PDB entry 1MEP | X-ray diffraction, 1.65 A resolution | chains A and D of the 4 polymer chains in the assembly

# Chain A (and D)
Name: Streptavidin
Source organism: Streptomyces avidinii
Notes: fragment: Core streptavidin (residues 13-139); chain D of this document is another copy of the same molecule, construct and numbering; everything in this record applies to it too
UniProtKB: P22629 (SAV_STRAV); residues 13-139 here correspond to UniProt positions 37-163 (UniProt number = residue number + 24)
Chain sequence (127 residues; numbered 13 to 139; the number before each row is that of its first residue):
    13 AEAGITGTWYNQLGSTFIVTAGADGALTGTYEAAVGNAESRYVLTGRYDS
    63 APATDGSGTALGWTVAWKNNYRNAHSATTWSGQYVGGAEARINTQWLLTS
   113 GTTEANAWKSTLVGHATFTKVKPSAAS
Disordered / not traced: 13-15, 135-139 (chain D: 13-15, 134-139)
Differences from the reference sequence: engineered mutation Ala-45 (Ser69 in P22629), Ala-128 (Asp152 in P22629)
Ligand contacts: biotin (BTN): Asn-23, Leu-25, Ser-27, Tyr-43, Ala-45, Val-47, Gly-48, Asn-49, Ala-50, Trp-79, Ala-86, Ser-88, Thr-90, Trp-92, Trp-108, Leu-110
Curated features (UniProtKB/Swiss-Prot):
  - motif: Arg-59 to Asp-61 (Cell attachment site)
  - binding site (biotin): Tyr-43, Tyr-54, Trp-92, Trp-108, Trp-120

# How chain A and chain D interact
Residue-residue contacts (20; chain A residue first):
  Leu-25(A) / Trp-120(D)  hydrophobic
  Val-47(A) / Trp-120(D)
  Gly-48(A) / Trp-120(D)
  Trp-108(A) / Trp-120(D)
  Leu-109(A) / Val-125(D)  hydrophobic
  Leu-110(A) / Trp-120(D)  hydrophobic
  Trp-120(A) / Leu-25(D)  hydrophobic
  Trp-120(A) / Val-47(D)
  Trp-120(A) / Gly-48(D)
  Trp-120(A) / Trp-108(D)
  Trp-120(A) / Leu-110(D)  hydrophobic
  Lys-121(A) / Leu-124(D)
  Thr-123(A) / Leu-124(D)
  Thr-123(A) / Val-125(D)  hydrogen bond (backbone-backbone)
  Leu-124(A) / Lys-121(D)
  Leu-124(A) / Thr-123(D)
  Leu-124(A) / Leu-124(D)  hydrophobic
  Val-125(A) / Leu-109(D)  hydrophobic
  Val-125(A) / Thr-123(D)  hydrogen bond (backbone-backbone)
  Val-125(A) / Val-125(D)  hydrophobic

# In short
Chain A and chain D each contribute 11 residues to their interface; the contacts include 2 hydrogen bonds. The
hydrogen-bonded pair Thr-123(A)/Val-125(D) is a backbone contact. Bound to chain A: biotin. UniProt lists 5
biotin-binding residues on chain A.
Both chains are Streptavidin (Streptomyces avidinii). Entry 1MEP (Crystal Structure of Streptavidin Double
Mutant S45A/D128A with Biotin: Cooperative Hydrogen-Bond Interactions in the Streptavidin-Biotin System) was
determined by X-ray diffraction, deposited together with 1MK5.
